PDB entry 8ANB | X-ray diffraction, 1.64 A resolution | chains A and P

Chain A:
Molecule: 14-3-3 protein sigma
Organism: Homo sapiens
UniProt: P31947 (1433S_HUMAN); numbering as in UniProt (aligned over 1-231)
Chain sequence (231 residues; row label = number of the first residue in the row):
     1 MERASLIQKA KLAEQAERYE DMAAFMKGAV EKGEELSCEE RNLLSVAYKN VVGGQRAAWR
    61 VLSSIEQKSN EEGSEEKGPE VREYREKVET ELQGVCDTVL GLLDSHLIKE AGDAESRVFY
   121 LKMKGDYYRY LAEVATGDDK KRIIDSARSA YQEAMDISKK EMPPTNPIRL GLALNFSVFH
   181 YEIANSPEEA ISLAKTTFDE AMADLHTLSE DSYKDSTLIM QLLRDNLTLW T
Unresolved in the structure: 71-77
Metal / ion sites: Mg2+: E89, V134
Curated features (UniProtKB/Swiss-Prot):
  - site (Interaction with phosphoserine on interacting protein): R56, R129
  - modified residue (Phosphoserine): S5, S74

Chain P:
Molecule: Sirtuin 1 deacetylase
Chain sequence (11 residues; row label = number of the first residue in the row):
   665 VLSSSSCGSN S
Unresolved in the structure: 665
Modified residues: S670 (phosphoserine; SEP)

Interface between chain A and chain P:
Residue-residue contacts - 24 pairs, chain A then chain P:
  K49(A) - S670(P)
  R56(A) - S670(P)
  R129(A) - S670(P)
  Y130(A) - S670(P)
  G171(A) - C671(P)
  L174(A) - S669(P)
  L174(A) - S670(P)
  L174(A) - C671(P)
  N175(A) - S670(P)
  N175(A) - C671(P)  hydrogen bond (side chain-backbone)
  V178(A) - S669(P)
  Y181(A) - S668(P)
  E182(A) - S668(P)  hydrogen bond
  L218(A) - N674(P)  hydrogen bond (backbone-side chain)
  L218(A) - S675(P)
  L222(A) - S669(P)
  L222(A) - S670(P)
  L222(A) - S673(P)
  L222(A) - N674(P)
  N226(A) - S668(P)
  N226(A) - S669(P)  hydrogen bond (side chain-backbone)
  L229(A) - S667(P)
  L229(A) - S668(P)
  W230(A) - S668(P)  hydrogen bond
Also at the interface, not in a pair above, chain A (17 interface residues in all): I219, Q221
Also at the interface, not in a pair above, chain P (10 interface residues in all): L666, G672

Summary:
The interface between chain A and chain P involves 17 residues on one side and 10 on the other; the contacts
include 5 hydrogen bonds. Among the polar pairs are N175(A)-C671(P), E182(A)-S668(P) and L218(A)-N674(P).
E89(A) and V134(A) form the Mg2+ site.
Chain A is 14-3-3 protein sigma (Homo sapiens) and chain P is Sirtuin 1 deacetylase; the structure, 14-3-3
sigma sirtuin-1 phospho-peptide complex, was determined by X-ray diffraction.
